PDB entry 5VVR | electron microscopy, 5.80 A resolution (low resolution: residue-level contacts below are approximate; hydrogen-bond / salt-bridge calls are withheld) | chains A and R of the 16 polymer chains in the assembly

[Chain A]
Molecule: DNA-directed RNA polymerase II subunit RPB1
Organism: Saccharomyces cerevisiae (strain ATCC 204508 / S288c)
Notes: EC 2.7.7.6
Reference sequence: P04050 (RPB1_YEAST); residues 1-1733 here = UniProt positions 1-1733
Amino-acid sequence (1733 residues; each row starts with the number of its first residue):
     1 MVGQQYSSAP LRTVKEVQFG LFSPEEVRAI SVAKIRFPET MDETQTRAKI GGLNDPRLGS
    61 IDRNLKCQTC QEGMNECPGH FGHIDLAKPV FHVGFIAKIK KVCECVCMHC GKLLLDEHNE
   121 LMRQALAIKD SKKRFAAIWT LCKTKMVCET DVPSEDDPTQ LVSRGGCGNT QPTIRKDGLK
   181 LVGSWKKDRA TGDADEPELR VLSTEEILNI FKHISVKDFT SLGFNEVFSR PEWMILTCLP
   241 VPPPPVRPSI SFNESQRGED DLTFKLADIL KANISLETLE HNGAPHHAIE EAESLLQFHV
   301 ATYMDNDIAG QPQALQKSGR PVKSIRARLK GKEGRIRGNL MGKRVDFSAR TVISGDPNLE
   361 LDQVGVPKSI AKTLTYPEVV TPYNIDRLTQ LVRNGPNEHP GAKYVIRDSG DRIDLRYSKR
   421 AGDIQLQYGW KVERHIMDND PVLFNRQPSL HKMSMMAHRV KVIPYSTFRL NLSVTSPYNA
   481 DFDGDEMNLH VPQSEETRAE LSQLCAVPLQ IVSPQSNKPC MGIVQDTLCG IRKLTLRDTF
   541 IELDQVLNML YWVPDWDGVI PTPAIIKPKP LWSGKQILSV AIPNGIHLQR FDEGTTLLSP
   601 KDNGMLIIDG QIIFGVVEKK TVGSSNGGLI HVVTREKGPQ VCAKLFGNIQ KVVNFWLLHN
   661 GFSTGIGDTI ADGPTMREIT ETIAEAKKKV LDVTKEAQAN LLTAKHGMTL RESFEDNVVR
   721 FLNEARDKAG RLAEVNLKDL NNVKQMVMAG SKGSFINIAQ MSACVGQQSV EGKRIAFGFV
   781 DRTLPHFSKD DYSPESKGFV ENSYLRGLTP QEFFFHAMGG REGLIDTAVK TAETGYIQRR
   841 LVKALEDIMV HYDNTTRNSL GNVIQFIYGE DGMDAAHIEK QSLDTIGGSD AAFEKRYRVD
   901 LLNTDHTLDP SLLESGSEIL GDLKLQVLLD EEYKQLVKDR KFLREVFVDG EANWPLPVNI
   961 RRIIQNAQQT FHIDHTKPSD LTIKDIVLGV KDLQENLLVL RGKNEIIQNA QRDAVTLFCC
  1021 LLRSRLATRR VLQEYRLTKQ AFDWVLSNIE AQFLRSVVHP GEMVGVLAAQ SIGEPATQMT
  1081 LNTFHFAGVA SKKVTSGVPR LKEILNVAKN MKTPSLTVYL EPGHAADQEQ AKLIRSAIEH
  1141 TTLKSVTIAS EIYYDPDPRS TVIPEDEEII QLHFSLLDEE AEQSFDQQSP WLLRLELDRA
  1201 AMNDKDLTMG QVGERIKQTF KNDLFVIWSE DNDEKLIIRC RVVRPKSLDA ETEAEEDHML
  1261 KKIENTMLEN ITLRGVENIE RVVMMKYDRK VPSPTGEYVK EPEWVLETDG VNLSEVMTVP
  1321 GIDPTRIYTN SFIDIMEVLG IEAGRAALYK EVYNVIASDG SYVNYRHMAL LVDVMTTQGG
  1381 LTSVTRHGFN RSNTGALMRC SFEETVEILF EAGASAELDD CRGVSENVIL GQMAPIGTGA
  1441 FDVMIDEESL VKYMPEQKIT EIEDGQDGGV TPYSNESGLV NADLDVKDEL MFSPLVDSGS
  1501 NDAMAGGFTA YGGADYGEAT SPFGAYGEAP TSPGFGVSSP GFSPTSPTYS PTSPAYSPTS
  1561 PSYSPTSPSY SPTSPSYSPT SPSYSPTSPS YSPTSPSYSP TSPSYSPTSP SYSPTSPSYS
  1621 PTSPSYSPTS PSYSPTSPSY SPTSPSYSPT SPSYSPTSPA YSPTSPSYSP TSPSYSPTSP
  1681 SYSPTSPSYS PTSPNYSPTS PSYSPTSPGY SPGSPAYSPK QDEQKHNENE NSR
Not modelled in the structure: 1-7, 1456-1733
Swiss-Prot annotation at these positions:
  - region: Pro-248 to Asp-260 (Lid loop), Asn-306 to Lys-323 (Rudder loop), Pro-810 to Glu-822 (Bridging helix)
  - binding site (Zn(2+)): Cys-67, Cys-70, Cys-77, His-80, Cys-107, Cys-110, Cys-148, Cys-167
  - binding site (Mg(2+)): Asp-481, Asp-483, Asp-485
  - modified residue: Thr-1471 (Phosphothreonine)
  - cross-link (Glycyl lysine isopeptide (Lys-Gly)): Lys-695 (interchain with G-Cter in ubiquitin), Lys-1246 (interchain with G-Cter in ubiquitin), Lys-1350 (interchain with G-Cter in ubiquitin)
  - natural variant: Ser-1653 to Pro-1659 (deletion: In strain: A364A)
  - mutagenesis: Lys-1246 (K1246R: Impairs ubiquitination during transcription stress)
Bound ions: Zn2+ site 1: Cys-67, Cys-77, Pro-78; Zn2+ site 2: Cys-107, Met-108, Cys-167

[Chain R]
Molecule: 10-nt RNA strand
Sequence (10 nucleotides; row label = number of the first residue in the row):
     1 AUCGAGAGGA

[Chain A / chain R interface]
Contacting residue pairs (7):
  Ile-250(A) / A1(R)
  Phe-252(A) / A1(R)
  Phe-252(A) / U2(R)
  Arg-320(A) / C3(R)
  Asp-483(A) / A10(R)
  Gly-484(A) / A10(R)
  Asp-485(A) / A10(R)
Interface residues without a listed pair, chain A (7 interface residues in all): Gln-447
Interface residues without a listed pair, chain R (5 interface residues in all): G9

[In short]
7 residues of chain A face 5 of chain R across their interface. The Zn2+ site 1 is built by Cys-67(A),
Cys-77(A) and Pro-78(A). From UniProt: 8 Zn2+-binding residues, 3 Mg2+-binding residues and one mutagenesis
site on chain A.
Here chain A is DNA-directed RNA polymerase II subunit RPB1 (Saccharomyces cerevisiae (strain ATCC 204508 /
S288c)) and chain R is a 10-nt RNA strand. Entry 5VVR (Ternary complex of RNA Pol II, transcription scaffold
and Rad26) was determined by electron microscopy together with 5VVS from the same study.
